Entry 6Z47 (electron microscopy, 6.30 A resolution (low resolution: residue-level contacts below are approximate; hydrogen-bond / salt-bridge calls are withheld)); this record covers chains G and H of the 8 polymer chains in the assembly.

Chain G (and H):
Name: Myosin heavy chain 11
From: Meleagris gallopavo
Notes: chain H of this document is another copy of the same molecule, construct and numbering; everything in this record applies to it too
Reference sequence: G1N5L2 (G1N5L2_MELGA); aligned to UniProt positions 1-1979 over residues 1-1979 (the alignment contains insertions or deletions, so no single offset holds)
Sequence (1979 residues; numbered 1 to 1979; the number before each row is that of its first residue):
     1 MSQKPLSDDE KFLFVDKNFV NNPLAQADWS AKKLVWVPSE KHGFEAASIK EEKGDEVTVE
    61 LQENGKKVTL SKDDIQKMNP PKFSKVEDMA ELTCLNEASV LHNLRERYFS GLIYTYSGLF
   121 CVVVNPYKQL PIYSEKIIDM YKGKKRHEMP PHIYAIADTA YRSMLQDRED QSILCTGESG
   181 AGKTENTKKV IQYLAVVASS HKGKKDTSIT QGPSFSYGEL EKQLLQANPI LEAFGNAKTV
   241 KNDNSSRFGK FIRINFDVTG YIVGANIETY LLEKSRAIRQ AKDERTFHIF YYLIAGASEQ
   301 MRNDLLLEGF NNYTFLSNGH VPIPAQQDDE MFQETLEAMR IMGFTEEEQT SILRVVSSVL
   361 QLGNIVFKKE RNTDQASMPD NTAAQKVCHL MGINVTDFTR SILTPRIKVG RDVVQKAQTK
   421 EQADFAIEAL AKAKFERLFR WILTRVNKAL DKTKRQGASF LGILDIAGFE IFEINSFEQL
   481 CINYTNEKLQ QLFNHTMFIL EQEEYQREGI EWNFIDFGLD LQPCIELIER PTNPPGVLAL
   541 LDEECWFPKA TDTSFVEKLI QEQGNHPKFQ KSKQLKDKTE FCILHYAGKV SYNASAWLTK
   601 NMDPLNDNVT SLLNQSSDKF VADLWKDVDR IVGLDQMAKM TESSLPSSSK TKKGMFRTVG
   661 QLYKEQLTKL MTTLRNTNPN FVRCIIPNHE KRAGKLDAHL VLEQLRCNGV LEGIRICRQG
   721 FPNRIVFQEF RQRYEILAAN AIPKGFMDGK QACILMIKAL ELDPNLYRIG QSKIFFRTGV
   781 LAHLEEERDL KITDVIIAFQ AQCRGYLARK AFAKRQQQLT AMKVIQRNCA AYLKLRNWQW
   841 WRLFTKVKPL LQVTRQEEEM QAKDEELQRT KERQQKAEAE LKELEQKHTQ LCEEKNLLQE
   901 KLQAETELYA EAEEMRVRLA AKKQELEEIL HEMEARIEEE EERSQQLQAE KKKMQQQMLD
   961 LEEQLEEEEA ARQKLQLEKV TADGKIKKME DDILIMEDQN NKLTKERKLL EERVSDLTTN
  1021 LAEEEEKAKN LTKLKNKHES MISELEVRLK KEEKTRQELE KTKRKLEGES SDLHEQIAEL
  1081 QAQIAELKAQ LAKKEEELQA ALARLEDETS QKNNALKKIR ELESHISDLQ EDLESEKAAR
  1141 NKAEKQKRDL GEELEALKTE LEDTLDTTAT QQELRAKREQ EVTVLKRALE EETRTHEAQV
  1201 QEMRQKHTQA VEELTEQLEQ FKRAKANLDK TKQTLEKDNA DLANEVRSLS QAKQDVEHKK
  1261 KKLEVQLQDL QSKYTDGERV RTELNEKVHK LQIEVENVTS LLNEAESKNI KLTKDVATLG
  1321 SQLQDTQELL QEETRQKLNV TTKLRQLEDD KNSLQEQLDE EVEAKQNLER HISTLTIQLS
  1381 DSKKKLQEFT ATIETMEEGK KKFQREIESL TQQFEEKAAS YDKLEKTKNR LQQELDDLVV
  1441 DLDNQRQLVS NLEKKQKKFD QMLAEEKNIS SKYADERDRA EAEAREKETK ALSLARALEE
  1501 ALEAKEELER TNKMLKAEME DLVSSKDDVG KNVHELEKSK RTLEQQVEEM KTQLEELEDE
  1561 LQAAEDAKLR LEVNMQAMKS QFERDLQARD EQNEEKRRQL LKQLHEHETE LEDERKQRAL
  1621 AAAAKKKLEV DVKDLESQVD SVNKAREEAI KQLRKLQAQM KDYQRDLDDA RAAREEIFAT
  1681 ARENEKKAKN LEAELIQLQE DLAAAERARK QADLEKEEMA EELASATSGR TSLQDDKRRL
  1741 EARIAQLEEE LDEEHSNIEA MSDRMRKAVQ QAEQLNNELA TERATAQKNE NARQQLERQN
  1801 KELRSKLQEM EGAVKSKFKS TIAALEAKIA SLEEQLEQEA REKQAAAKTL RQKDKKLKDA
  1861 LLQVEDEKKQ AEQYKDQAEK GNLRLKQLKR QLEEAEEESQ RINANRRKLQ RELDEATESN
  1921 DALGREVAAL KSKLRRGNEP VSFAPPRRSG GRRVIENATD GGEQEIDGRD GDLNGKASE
Unresolved in the structure: 1-1403, 1661-1979
Differences from the reference sequence: conflict Gly249 (Phe in G1N5L2), Lys250 (Val in G1N5L2), Phe251 (Leu in G1N5L2), 42 further conflict positions vs the reference (G1N5L2) not listed

Interface between chain G and chain H:
Pairs across the interface (185; chain G residue first):
  Ile1407(G) - Ile1407(H)
  Ile1407(G) - Leu1410(H)
  Leu1410(G) - Ile1407(H)
  Leu1410(G) - Leu1410(H)
  Leu1410(G) - Thr1411(H)
  Thr1411(G) - Leu1410(H)
  Gln1413(G) - Phe1414(H)
  Phe1414(G) - Gln1413(H)
  Phe1414(G) - Phe1414(H)
  Phe1414(G) - Lys1417(H)
  Lys1417(G) - Lys1417(H)
  Ser1420(G) - Tyr1421(H)
  Tyr1421(G) - Ser1420(H)
  Tyr1421(G) - Tyr1421(H)
  Tyr1421(G) - Leu1424(H)
  Leu1424(G) - Tyr1421(H)
  Leu1424(G) - Leu1424(H)
  Glu1425(G) - Leu1424(H)
  Thr1427(G) - Lys1428(H)
  Lys1428(G) - Leu1424(H)
  Lys1428(G) - Leu1431(H)
  Leu1431(G) - Lys1428(H)
  Gln1432(G) - Leu1431(H)
  Leu1435(G) - Leu1431(H)
  Leu1435(G) - Glu1434(H)
  Leu1435(G) - Leu1435(H)
  Leu1435(G) - Leu1438(H)
  Leu1438(G) - Leu1435(H)
  Leu1438(G) - Leu1442(H)
  Asp1441(G) - Leu1442(H)
  Leu1442(G) - Leu1438(H)
  Leu1442(G) - Asp1441(H)
  Gln1445(G) - Gln1445(H)
  Arg1446(G) - Asp1441(H)
  Arg1446(G) - Gln1445(H)
  Val1449(G) - Leu1448(H)
  Leu1452(G) - Leu1452(H)
  Leu1452(G) - Gln1456(H)
  Gln1456(G) - Lys1455(H)
  Gln1456(G) - Gln1456(H)
  Gln1456(G) - Phe1459(H)
  Phe1459(G) - Phe1459(H)
  Phe1459(G) - Leu1463(H)
  Leu1463(G) - Leu1463(H)
  Glu1466(G) - Glu1466(H)
  Glu1466(G) - Lys1467(H)
  Glu1466(G) - Ser1470(H)
  Lys1467(G) - Glu1466(H)
  Ser1470(G) - Glu1466(H)
  Ser1470(G) - Ser1470(H)
  Ser1470(G) - Tyr1473(H)
  Tyr1473(G) - Ser1470(H)
  Tyr1473(G) - Arg1477(H)
  Ala1474(G) - Tyr1473(H)
  Glu1476(G) - Arg1477(H)
  Arg1477(G) - Tyr1473(H)
  Arg1477(G) - Glu1476(H)
  Arg1477(G) - Arg1477(H)
  Ala1480(G) - Ala1480(H)
  Glu1481(G) - Arg1479(H)
  Glu1481(G) - Ala1480(H)
  Arg1485(G) - Glu1483(H)
  Arg1485(G) - Lys1487(H)
  Lys1487(G) - Glu1488(H)
  Glu1488(G) - Lys1487(H)
  Ala1491(G) - Leu1494(H)
  Leu1494(G) - Ala1491(H)
  Leu1498(G) - Leu1494(H)
  Leu1498(G) - Leu1498(H)
  Ala1501(G) - Leu1498(H)
  Lys1505(G) - Ala1501(H)
  Lys1505(G) - Leu1508(H)
  Leu1508(G) - Lys1505(H)
  Leu1508(G) - Leu1508(H)
  Leu1508(G) - Glu1509(H)
  Glu1509(G) - Leu1508(H)
  Thr1511(G) - Asn1512(H)
  Asn1512(G) - Leu1508(H)
  Asn1512(G) - Thr1511(H)
  Asn1512(G) - Asn1512(H)
  Asn1512(G) - Leu1515(H)
  Leu1515(G) - Asn1512(H)
  Leu1515(G) - Lys1516(H)
  Leu1515(G) - Met1519(H)
  Glu1518(G) - Met1519(H)
  Met1519(G) - Leu1515(H)
  Met1519(G) - Glu1518(H)
  Leu1522(G) - Met1519(H)
  Val1533(G) - Val1529(H)
  Val1533(G) - Val1533(H)
  His1534(G) - Ser1525(H)
  His1534(G) - Lys1526(H)
  Leu1536(G) - Glu1537(H)
  Glu1537(G) - Asp1521(H)
  Glu1537(G) - Ser1525(H)
  Glu1537(G) - Leu1536(H)
  Lys1538(G) - Glu1518(H)
  Ser1539(G) - Arg1541(H)
  Lys1540(G) - Asp1521(H)
  Lys1540(G) - Leu1536(H)
  Lys1540(G) - Lys1540(H)
  Arg1541(G) - Glu1518(H)
  Arg1541(G) - Asp1521(H)
  Leu1543(G) - Lys1540(H)
  Leu1543(G) - Leu1543(H)
  Leu1543(G) - Val1547(H)
  Glu1544(G) - Lys1540(H)
  Glu1544(G) - Leu1543(H)
  Val1547(G) - Leu1543(H)
  Val1547(G) - Val1547(H)
  Met1550(G) - Met1550(H)
  Met1550(G) - Lys1551(H)
  Met1550(G) - Leu1554(H)
  Gln1553(G) - Leu1554(H)
  Leu1554(G) - Leu1554(H)
  Leu1557(G) - Leu1554(H)
  Leu1557(G) - Leu1561(H)
  Glu1560(G) - Leu1561(H)
  Leu1561(G) - Leu1557(H)
  Leu1561(G) - Glu1560(H)
  Leu1561(G) - Leu1561(H)
  Ala1564(G) - Ala1564(H)
  Ala1564(G) - Lys1568(H)
  Ala1567(G) - Lys1568(H)
  Lys1568(G) - Leu1571(H)
  Leu1571(G) - Lys1568(H)
  Leu1571(G) - Glu1572(H)
  Leu1571(G) - Met1575(H)
  Asn1574(G) - Met1575(H)
  Met1575(G) - Met1575(H)
  Met1578(G) - Met1575(H)
  Met1578(G) - Met1578(H)
  Gln1581(G) - Phe1582(H)
  Phe1582(G) - Phe1582(H)
  Phe1582(G) - Asp1585(H)
  Asp1585(G) - Phe1582(H)
  Leu1586(G) - Asp1585(H)
  Leu1586(G) - Arg1589(H)
  Arg1589(G) - Arg1589(H)
  Arg1589(G) - Asp1590(H)
  Asp1590(G) - Arg1589(H)
  Asn1593(G) - Asn1593(H)
  Lys1596(G) - Asn1593(H)
  Leu1600(G) - Leu1600(H)
  Leu1604(G) - Leu1604(H)
  His1607(G) - Glu1608(H)
  Leu1611(G) - Leu1611(H)
  Glu1614(G) - Arg1618(H)
  Arg1615(G) - Glu1614(H)
  Gln1617(G) - Arg1618(H)
  Arg1618(G) - Glu1614(H)
  Arg1618(G) - Arg1618(H)
  Ala1621(G) - Ala1621(H)
  Ala1624(G) - Lys1625(H)
  Lys1625(G) - Ala1621(H)
  Lys1625(G) - Ala1624(H)
  Lys1625(G) - Lys1625(H)
  Lys1625(G) - Leu1628(H)
  Leu1628(G) - Lys1625(H)
  Leu1628(G) - Leu1628(H)
  Leu1628(G) - Val1632(H)
  Glu1629(G) - Leu1628(H)
  Asp1631(G) - Val1632(H)
  Val1632(G) - Leu1628(H)
  Val1632(G) - Asp1631(H)
  Val1632(G) - Val1632(H)
  Val1632(G) - Leu1635(H)
  Leu1635(G) - Val1632(H)
  Leu1635(G) - Leu1635(H)
  Val1639(G) - Leu1635(H)
  Val1639(G) - Gln1638(H)
  Val1639(G) - Val1639(H)
  Val1642(G) - Val1642(H)
  Val1642(G) - Asn1643(H)
  Ala1645(G) - Arg1646(H)
  Ala1649(G) - Ala1649(H)
  Ala1649(G) - Leu1653(H)
  Gln1652(G) - Leu1653(H)
  Leu1653(G) - Leu1653(H)
  Leu1656(G) - Leu1653(H)
  Leu1656(G) - Leu1656(H)
  Leu1656(G) - Gln1657(H)
  Leu1656(G) - Met1660(H)
  Gln1657(G) - Leu1656(H)
  Met1660(G) - Met1660(H)
Other interface residues (no listed pair), chain G (129 interface residues in all): Ala1418, Val1439, Asp1460, Met1462, Ile1469, Glu1483, Ala1484, Ala1495, Ala1497, Leu1502, Lys1516, Gln1545, Gln1546, Glu1572, Lys1579, Glu1608, Glu1612, Ala1622, Glu1636, Gln1638, Arg1646, Gln1659
Other interface residues (no listed pair), chain H (119 interface residues in all): Val1449, Met1462, Ile1469, Glu1481, Ala1484, Ala1497, Leu1502, Ala1504, Met1514, Leu1522, Val1523, Glu1544, Lys1579, Lys1596, Arg1597, Gln1603, Arg1615, Gln1617, Glu1629, Ala1645, Gln1652
From the paper, about this interface:
  - residue pairs: Glu1518(H)-Lys1538(G), Glu1518(H)-Arg1541(G), Asp1521(H)-Lys1540(G), Asp1521(H)-Arg1541(G)

In short:
129 residues of chain G face 119 of chain H across their interface. The paper describes contacts between
Glu1518(H) and Lys1538(G), Glu1518(H) and Arg1541(G) and Asp1521(H) and Lys1540(G) among others.
Both chains are Myosin heavy chain 11 (Meleagris gallopavo). Entry 6Z47 (Smooth muscle myosin shutdown state
heads region) was determined by electron microscopy.
